Entry 7WFG (electron microscopy, 4.33 A resolution (low resolution: residue-level contacts below are approximate; hydrogen-bond / salt-bridge calls are withheld)); this record covers chains H and J of the 9 polymer chains in the assembly.

== Chain H ==
Name: NAD(P)H-quinone oxidoreductase subunit H, chloroplastic
Source organism: Arabidopsis thaliana
Notes: EC 7.1.1.-
Reference sequence: P56753 (NDHH_ARATH); residue numbers follow UniProt; this construct covers 1-393
Amino-acid sequence (393 residues; numbered 1 to 393; the number before each row is that of its first residue):
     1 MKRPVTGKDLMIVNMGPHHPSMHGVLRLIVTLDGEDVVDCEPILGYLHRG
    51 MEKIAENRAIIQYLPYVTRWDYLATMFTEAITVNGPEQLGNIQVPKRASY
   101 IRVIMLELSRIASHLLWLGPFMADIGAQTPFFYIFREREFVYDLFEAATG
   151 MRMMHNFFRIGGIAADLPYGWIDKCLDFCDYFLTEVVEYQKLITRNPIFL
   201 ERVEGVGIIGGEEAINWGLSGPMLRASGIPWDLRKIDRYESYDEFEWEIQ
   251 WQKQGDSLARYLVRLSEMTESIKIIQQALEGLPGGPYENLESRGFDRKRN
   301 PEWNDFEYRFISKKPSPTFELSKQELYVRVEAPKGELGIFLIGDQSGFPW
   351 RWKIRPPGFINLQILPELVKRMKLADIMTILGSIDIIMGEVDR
Disordered / not traced: 1-9, 126-129, 284-307

== Chain J ==
Name: NAD(P)H-quinone oxidoreductase subunit J, chloroplastic
Source organism: Arabidopsis thaliana
Notes: EC 7.1.1.-
Reference sequence: P56754 (NDHJ_ARATH); residues 1-158 here = UniProt positions 1-158
Amino-acid sequence (158 residues; numbered 1 to 158; the number before each row is that of its first residue):
     1 MQGTLSVWLAKRGLVHRSLGFDYQGIETLQIKPEDWHSIAVILYVYGYNY
    51 LRSQCAYDVAPGGLLASVYHLTRIEYGVNQAEEVCIKVFTHRSNPRIPSV
   101 FWVWKSTDFQERESYDMLGITYDSHPRLKRILMPESWIGWPLRKDYIAPN
   151 FYEIQDAY
Disordered / not traced: 1-2, 158

== Chain H / chain J interface ==
Contacting residue pairs (50; chain H residue first):
  Leu44(H) with Ile131(J)
  Gly45(H) with Ile131(J); Leu132(J)
  His48(H) with Leu132(J)
  Glu52(H) with Glu113(J); Leu142(J)
  Lys53(H) with Pro141(J)
  Glu56(H) with Lys144(J)
  Ile215(H) with Asn49(J); Tyr50(J)
  Asn216(H) with Tyr44(J); Asn49(J)
  Trp217(H) with Lys105(J); Ser106(J)
  Gly218(H) with Ser106(J)
  Leu219(H) with Tyr50(J)
  Ser220(H) with Tyr50(J)
  Ile229(H) with Tyr76(J)
  Ile236(H) with Asn79(J)
  Gln324(H) with Tyr23(J)
  Glu325(H) with Asp22(J); Tyr23(J)
  Leu326(H) with Tyr23(J); Gln24(J)
  Tyr327(H) with Ser53(J); His70(J)
  Arg329(H) with Arg52(J); His70(J); Glu83(J)
  Glu336(H) with Tyr50(J); Arg52(J)
  Phe340(H) with Cys55(J)
  Trp350(H) with Val59(J); Lys144(J)
  Arg351(H) with Ala56(J); Tyr57(J); Leu142(J)
  Lys353(H) with Gln54(J); Cys55(J); Ala56(J)
  Arg355(H) with Tyr50(J); Arg52(J); Ser53(J)
  Phe359(H) with Phe109(J)
  Ile360(H) with Gln110(J)
  Gln363(H) with Ser106(J); Asp108(J); Phe109(J)
  Asp392(H) with Leu132(J)
  Arg393(H) with Glu113(J)
Interface residues without a listed pair, chain H (32 interface residues in all): Pro42, Trp231
Interface residues without a listed pair, chain J (38 interface residues in all): Asp58, Ala60, Pro61, Val68, Ile74, Glu75, Ala81, Arg112, Arg143, Tyr146

== In short ==
32 residues of chain H and 38 residues of chain J are in contact.
Chain H is NAD(P)H-quinone oxidoreductase subunit H, chloroplastic and chain J is NAD(P)H-quinone
oxidoreductase subunit J, chloroplastic, both from Arabidopsis thaliana; the structure, Subcomplexes A and E
in NDH complex from Arabidopsis, was determined by electron microscopy, deposited together with 7WFD and 7WFE.
